PDB entry 6VJS | X-ray diffraction, 4.02 A resolution (low resolution: residue-level contacts below are approximate; hydrogen-bond / salt-bridge calls are withheld) | chains C and E of the 6 polymer chains in the assembly

Chain C:
Protein: DNA-directed RNA polymerase subunit beta
Source organism: Escherichia coli
Notes: EC 2.7.7.6
Reference sequence: P0A8V4 (RPOB_ECO57); numbering as in UniProt (aligned over 1-1342)
Sequence (1342 residues; row label = number of the first residue in the row):
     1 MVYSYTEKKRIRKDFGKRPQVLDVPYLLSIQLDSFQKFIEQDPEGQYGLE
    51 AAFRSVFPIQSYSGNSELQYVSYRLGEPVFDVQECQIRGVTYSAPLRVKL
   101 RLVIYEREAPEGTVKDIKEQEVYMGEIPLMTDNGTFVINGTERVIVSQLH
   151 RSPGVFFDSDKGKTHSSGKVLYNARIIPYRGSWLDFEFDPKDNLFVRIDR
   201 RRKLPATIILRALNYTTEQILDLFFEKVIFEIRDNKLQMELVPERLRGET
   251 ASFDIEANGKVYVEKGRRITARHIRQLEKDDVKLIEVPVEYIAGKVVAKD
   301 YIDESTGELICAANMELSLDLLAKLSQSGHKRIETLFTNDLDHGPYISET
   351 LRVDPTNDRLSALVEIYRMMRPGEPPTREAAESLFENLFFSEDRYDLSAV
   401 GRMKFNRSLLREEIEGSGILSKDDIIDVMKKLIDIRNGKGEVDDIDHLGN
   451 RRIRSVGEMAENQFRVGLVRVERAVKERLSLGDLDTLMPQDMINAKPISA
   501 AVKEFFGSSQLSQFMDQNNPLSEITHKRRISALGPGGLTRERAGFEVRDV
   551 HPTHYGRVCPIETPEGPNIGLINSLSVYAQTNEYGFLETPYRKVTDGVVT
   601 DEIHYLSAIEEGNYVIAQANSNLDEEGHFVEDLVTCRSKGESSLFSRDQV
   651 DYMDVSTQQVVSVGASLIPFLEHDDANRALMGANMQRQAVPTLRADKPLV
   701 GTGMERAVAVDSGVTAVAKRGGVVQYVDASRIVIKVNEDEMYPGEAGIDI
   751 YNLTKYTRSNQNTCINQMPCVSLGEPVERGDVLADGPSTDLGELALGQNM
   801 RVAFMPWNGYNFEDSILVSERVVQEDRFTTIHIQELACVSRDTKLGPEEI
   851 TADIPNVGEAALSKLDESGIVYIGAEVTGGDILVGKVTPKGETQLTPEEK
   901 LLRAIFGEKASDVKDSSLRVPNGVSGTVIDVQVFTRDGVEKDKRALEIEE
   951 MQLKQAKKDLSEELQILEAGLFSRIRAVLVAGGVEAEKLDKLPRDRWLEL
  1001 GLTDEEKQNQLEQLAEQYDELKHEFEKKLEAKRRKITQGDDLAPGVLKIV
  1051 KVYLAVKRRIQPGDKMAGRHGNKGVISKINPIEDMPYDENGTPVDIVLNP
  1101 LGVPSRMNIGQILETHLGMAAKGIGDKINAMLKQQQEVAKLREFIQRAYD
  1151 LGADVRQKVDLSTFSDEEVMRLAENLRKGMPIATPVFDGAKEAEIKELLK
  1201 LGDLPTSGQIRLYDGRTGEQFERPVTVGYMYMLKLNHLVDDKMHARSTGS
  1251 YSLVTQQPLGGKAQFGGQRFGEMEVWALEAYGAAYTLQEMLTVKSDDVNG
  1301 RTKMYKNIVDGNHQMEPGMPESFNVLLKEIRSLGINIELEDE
Disordered / not traced: 1, 60-64
Residues lining bound ligands: QZY (3-{[benzyl(ethyl)carbamoyl]amino}-5-(4-phenoxyphenyl)thiophene-2-carboxylic acid): G1271, E1272, V1275, L1291, S1322, F1323, L1326, L1327, I1330, I1337
UniProt features mapped onto this chain:
  - modified residue (N6-acetyllysine): K1022, K1200

Chain E:
Protein: DNA-directed RNA polymerase subunit omega
Source organism: Escherichia coli
Notes: EC 2.7.7.6
Reference sequence: P0A802 (RPOZ_ECO57); residue numbers follow UniProt; this construct covers 1-91
Sequence (91 residues; numbered 1 to 91; the number before each row is that of its first residue):
     1 MARVTVQDAVEKIGNRFDLVLVAARRARQMQVGGKDPLVPEENDKTTVIA
    51 LREIEEGLINNQILDVRERQEQQEQEAAELQAVTAIAEGRR
Disordered / not traced: 1

Chain C / chain E interface:
Residue-residue contacts (7):
  Y1281(C) - F17(E)
  G1311(C) - Q31(E)
  N1312(C) - R28(E)
  N1312(C) - Q31(E)
  N1312(C) - V32(E)
  H1313(C) - Q31(E)
  Q1314(C) - R28(E)
Interface residues without a listed pair, chain C (7 interface residues in all): G1282, Y1285
Interface residues without a listed pair, chain E (5 interface residues in all): L21

Summary:
7 residues of chain C and 5 residues of chain E are in contact. Bound to chain C: compound QZY.
Chain C is DNA-directed RNA polymerase subunit beta and chain E is DNA-directed RNA polymerase subunit omega,
both from Escherichia coli; the structure, Escherichia coli RNA polymerase and ureidothiophene-2-carboxylic
acid complex, was determined by X-ray diffraction.
